PDB entry 7WOG | electron microscopy, 4.06 A resolution (low resolution: residue-level contacts below are approximate; hydrogen-bond / salt-bridge calls are withheld) | chains A and B of the 3 polymer chains in the assembly

# Chain A
Molecule: 553-49 vh
From: Homo sapiens
Amino-acid sequence (228 residues; numbered 1 to 228; the number before each row is that of its first residue):
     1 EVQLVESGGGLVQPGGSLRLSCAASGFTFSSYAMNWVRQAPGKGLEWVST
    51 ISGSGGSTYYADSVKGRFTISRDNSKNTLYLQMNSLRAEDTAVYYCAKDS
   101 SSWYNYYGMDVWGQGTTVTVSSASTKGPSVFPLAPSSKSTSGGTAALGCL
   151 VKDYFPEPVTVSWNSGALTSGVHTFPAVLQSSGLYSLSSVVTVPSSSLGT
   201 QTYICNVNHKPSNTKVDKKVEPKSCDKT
Disordered / not traced: 125-228
Disulfides: C22-C96

# Chain B
Molecule: 553-49 vl
From: Homo sapiens
Amino-acid sequence (218 residues; row label = number of the first residue in the row):
     1 DIVMTQPHPVSESPGKTVTISCTRSSGSIASNYVQWYQQRPGSAPTTVIY
    51 EDNQRPSGVPDRFSGSIDSSSNSASLTISGLKTEDEADYYCQSYDSSNHV
   101 VFGGGTKVTVLRTVAAPSVFIFPPSDEQLKSGTASVVCLLNNFYPREAKV
   151 QWKVDNALQSGNSQESVTEQDSKDSTYSLSSTLTLSKADYEKHKVYACEV
   201 THQGLSSPVTKSFNRGEC
Disordered / not traced: 113-218
Disulfides: C22-C91

# Chain A / chain B interface
Pairs across the interface - 23 pairs, chain A then chain B:
  V37(A) - F102(B)
  Q39(A) - Q39(B)
  Q39(A) - Y90(B)
  G44(A) - Y90(B)
  L45(A) - Q39(B)
  L45(A) - F102(B)
  W47(A) - H99(B)
  W47(A) - V100(B)
  W47(A) - F102(B)
  Y59(A) - N98(B)
  Y60(A) - H99(B)
  N105(A) - N98(B)
  Y106(A) - N32(B)
  Y106(A) - Y94(B)
  Y107(A) - E51(B)
  Y107(A) - D52(B)
  M109(A) - Y37(B)
  M109(A) - T47(B)
  M109(A) - Q92(B)
  M109(A) - Y94(B)
  W112(A) - Y37(B)
  W112(A) - P45(B)
  G113(A) - A44(B)
Also at the interface, not in a pair above, chain A (20 interface residues in all): N35, E46, Y95, S100, W103, G108, D110
Also at the interface, not in a pair above, chain B (16 interface residues in all): Y50

# In short
20 residues of chain A and 16 residues of chain B are in contact.
Chain A is 553-49 vh and chain B is 553-49 vl, both from Homo sapiens; the structure, SARS-CoV-2 Omicron S
monomer complexed with 553-49, was determined by electron microscopy (same publication as 7WO4, 7WO5 and
7WO7).
